Entry 6XZQ (electron microscopy, 3.60 A resolution); this record covers chains C and F of the 8 polymer chains in the assembly.

[Chain C (and F)]
Molecule: Polymerase basic protein 2
From: Influenza C virus (strain C/Johannesburg/1/1966)
Notes: chain F of this document is another copy of the same molecule, construct and numbering; everything in this record applies to it too
UniProtKB: Q9IMP3 (PB2_INCJH); residues 1-774 here = UniProt positions 1-774
Sequence (920 residues; row label = number of the first residue in the row):
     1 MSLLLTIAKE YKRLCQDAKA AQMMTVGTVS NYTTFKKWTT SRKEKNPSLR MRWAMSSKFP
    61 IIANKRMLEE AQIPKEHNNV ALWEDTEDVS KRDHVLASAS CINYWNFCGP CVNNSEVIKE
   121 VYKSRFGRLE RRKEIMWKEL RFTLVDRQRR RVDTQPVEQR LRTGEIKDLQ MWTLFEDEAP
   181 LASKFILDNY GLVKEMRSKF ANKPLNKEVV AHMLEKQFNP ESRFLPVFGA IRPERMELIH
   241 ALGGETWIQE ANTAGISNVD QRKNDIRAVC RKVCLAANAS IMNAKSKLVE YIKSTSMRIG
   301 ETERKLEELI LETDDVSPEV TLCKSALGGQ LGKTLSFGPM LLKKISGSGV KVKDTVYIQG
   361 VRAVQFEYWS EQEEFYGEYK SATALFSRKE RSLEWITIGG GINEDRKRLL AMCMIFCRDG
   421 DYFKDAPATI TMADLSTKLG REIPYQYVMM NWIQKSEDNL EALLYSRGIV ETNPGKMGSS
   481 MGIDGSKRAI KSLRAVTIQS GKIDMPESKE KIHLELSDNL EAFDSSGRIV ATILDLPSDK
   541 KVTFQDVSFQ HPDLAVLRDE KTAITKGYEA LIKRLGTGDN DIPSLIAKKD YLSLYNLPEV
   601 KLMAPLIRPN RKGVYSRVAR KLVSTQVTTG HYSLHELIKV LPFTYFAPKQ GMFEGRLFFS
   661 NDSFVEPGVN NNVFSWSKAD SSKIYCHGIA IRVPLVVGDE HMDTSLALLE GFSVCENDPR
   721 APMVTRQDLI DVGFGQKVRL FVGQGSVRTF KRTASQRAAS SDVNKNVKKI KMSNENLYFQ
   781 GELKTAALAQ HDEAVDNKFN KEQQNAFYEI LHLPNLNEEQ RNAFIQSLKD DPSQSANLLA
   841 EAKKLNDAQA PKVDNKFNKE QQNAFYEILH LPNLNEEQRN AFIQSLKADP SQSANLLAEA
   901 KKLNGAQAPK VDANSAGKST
Not modelled in the structure: 773-920 (chain F: 1-558, 754-920)
Construct notes: expression tag (775-920)

[How chain C and chain F interact]
Contacting residue pairs (17; chain C residue first):
  R608(C) with D731(F), hydrogen bond (side chain-backbone); G733(F); Q736(F)
  N610(C) with I730(F); R752(F)
  R611(C) with I730(F); D731(F), salt bridge
  Y615(C) with D731(F), hydrogen bond
  M652(C) with Q650(F), hydrogen bond
  E654(C) with Q727(F), hydrogen bond; D728(F); D731(F)
  R656(C) with D728(F), salt bridge; D731(F)
  F658(C) with D728(F); D731(F)
  D662(C) with Q736(F)
Also at the interface, not in a pair above, chain F (11 interface residues in all): P722, V732, F734

[Overview]
9 residues of chain C face 11 of chain F across their interface, with 4 hydrogen bonds and 2 salt bridges.
Polar contacts include R611(C)-D731(F), R656(C)-D728(F) and R608(C)-D731(F).
Both chains are Polymerase basic protein 2 (Influenza C virus (strain C/Johannesburg/1/1966)). Entry 6XZQ
(Influenza C virus polymerase in complex with human ANP32A - Subclass 1) was determined by electron
microscopy, deposited together with 6XZD, 6XZG, 6XZP, 6XZR and 6Y0C.
